Entry 2VDN (X-ray diffraction, 2.90 A resolution); this record covers chains H and L of the 5 polymer chains in the assembly.

Chain H:
Protein: Monoclonal antibody 10E5 heavy chain
From: Mus musculus
Notes: antibody fragment or engineered binder
Amino-acid sequence (221 residues; numbered 1 to 221; the number before each row is that of its first residue):
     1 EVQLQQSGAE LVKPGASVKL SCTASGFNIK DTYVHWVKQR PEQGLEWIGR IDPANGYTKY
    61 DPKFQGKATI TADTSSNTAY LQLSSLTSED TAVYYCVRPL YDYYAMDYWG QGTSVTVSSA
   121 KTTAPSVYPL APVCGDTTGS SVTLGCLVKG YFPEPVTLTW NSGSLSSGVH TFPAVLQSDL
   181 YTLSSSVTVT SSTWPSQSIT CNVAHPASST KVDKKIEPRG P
Not modelled in the structure: 135-136
Disulfide bonds: Cys22-Cys96, Cys146-Cys201

Chain L:
Protein: Monoclonal antibody 10E5 light chain
From: Mus musculus
Notes: antibody fragment or engineered binder
Amino-acid sequence (214 residues; row label = number of the first residue in the row):
     1 DILMTQSPSS MSVSLGDTVS ITCHASQGIS SNIGWLQQKP GKSFMGLIYY GTNLVDGVPS
    61 RFSGSGSGAD YSLTISSLDS EDFADYYCVQ YAQLPYTFGG GTKLEIKRAD AAPTVSIFPP
   121 SSEQLTSGGA SVVCFLNNFY PKDINVKWKI DGSERQNGVL NSWTDQDSKD STYSMSSTLT
   181 LTKDEYERHN SYTCEATHKT STSPIVKSFN RNEC
Disulfide bonds: Cys23-Cys88, Cys134-Cys194

How chain H and chain L interact:
Residue-residue contacts (75; chain H residue first):
  His35(H) with Tyr96(L)
  Gln39(H) with Gln38(L), hydrogen bond; Phe44(L)
  Leu45(H) with Phe44(L), hydrophobic; Tyr87(L), hydrophobic; Phe98(L)
  Trp47(H) with Pro95(L), hydrophobic; Tyr96(L)
  Lys59(H) with Leu94(L)
  Asp61(H) with Pro95(L)
  Tyr95(H) with Gln38(L), hydrogen bond; Ser43(L); Phe44(L)
  Leu100(H) with Asp56(L)
  Tyr101(H) with Tyr49(L); Asp56(L), hydrogen bond
  Asp102(H) with Tyr91(L)
  Tyr104(H) with Tyr91(L); Tyr96(L), hydrogen bond (backbone-side chain)
  Ala105(H) with Tyr91(L)
  Met106(H) with Leu36(L); Tyr96(L), hydrophobic
  Asp107(H) with Gly46(L), hydrogen bond (backbone-backbone); Tyr49(L)
  Trp109(H) with Leu36(L); Phe44(L), hydrophobic
  Gly110(H) with Ser43(L), hydrogen bond (backbone-side chain)
  Gln111(H) with Ser43(L)
  Tyr128(H) with Ser121(L); Glu123(L); Gln124(L); Ser127(L)
  Pro129(H) with Ser121(L); Glu123(L)
  Leu130(H) with Phe118(L); Val133(L), hydrophobic
  Ala131(H) with Phe118(L)
  Pro132(H) with Phe118(L)
  Val133(H) with Ile117(L); Pro119(L); Phe209(L), hydrophobic
  Cys134(H) with Glu213(L); Cys214(L), disulfide
  Thr143(H) with Ser116(L); Phe118(L)
  Gly145(H) with Phe135(L)
  Leu147(H) with Ser131(L); Val133(L), hydrophobic
  Lys149(H) with Ser131(L); Thr180(L)
  His170(H) with Asn137(L); Asn138(L), hydrogen bond; Asp167(L); Ser174(L), hydrogen bond
  Phe172(H) with Phe135(L), hydrophobic; Asn137(L); Ser162(L); Thr164(L); Ser174(L); Met175(L); Ser176(L)
  Pro173(H) with Ser162(L), hydrogen bond (backbone-side chain); Trp163(L)
  Val175(H) with Asn161(L); Ser162(L)
  Gln177(H) with Leu160(L)
  Ser184(H) with Phe135(L); Ser176(L), hydrogen bond
  Ser185(H) with Phe135(L)
  Ser186(H) with Phe135(L); Asn137(L), hydrogen bond
  Lys214(H) with Glu123(L), salt bridge
  Arg219(H) with Pro119(L), hydrogen bond (side chain-backbone); Pro120(L)
  Pro221(H) with Cys214(L)
Interface residues without a listed pair, chain H (47 interface residues in all): Val37, Glu46, Arg50, Lys63, Leu144, Thr171, Leu176, Gly220
Interface residues without a listed pair, chain L (45 interface residues in all): Asp1, Met45, Tyr50, Val55, Thr178
Inter-chain disulfides: Cys134(H)-Cys214(L)

Overview:
The interface between chain H and chain L involves 47 residues on one side and 45 on the other; the contacts
include 1 disulfide bond, 12 hydrogen bonds and 1 salt bridge. Polar contacts include Lys214(H)-Glu123(L),
Gln39(H)-Gln38(L) and Tyr95(H)-Gln38(L).
Chain H is Monoclonal antibody 10E5 heavy chain and chain L is Monoclonal antibody 10E5 light chain, both from
Mus musculus; the structure, Re-refinement of Integrin AlphaIIbBeta3 Headpiece Bound to Antagonist
Eptifibatide, was determined by X-ray diffraction (same publication as 2VC2, 2VDK, 2VDL, 2VDM, 2VDO, 2VDP,
2VDQ and 2VDR).
